8TPJ - chains C and G of the 20 polymer chains in the assembly; structure by electron microscopy, 2.10 A resolution.

== Chain C ==
Protein: Phycobilisome 7.8 kDa linker polypeptide, allophycocyanin-associated, core
Organism: Synechocystis sp. PCC 6803
UniProt: Q02925 (PYC1_SYNY4); residue numbers follow UniProt; this construct covers 1-67
Sequence (67 residues; each row starts with the number of its first residue):
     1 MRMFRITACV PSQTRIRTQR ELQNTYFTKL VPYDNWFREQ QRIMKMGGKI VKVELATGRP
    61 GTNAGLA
Ligand contacts:
  - phycocyanobilin (CYC), molecule 1: Arg-2, Phe-4, Tyr-33, Trp-36, Phe-37, Gln-40, Gln-41, Met-44
  - phycocyanobilin (CYC), molecule 2: Ser-12, Arg-17, Gln-19, Arg-20, Glu-21, Leu-22, Thr-25

== Chain G ==
Protein: Allophycocyanin beta chain
Organism: Synechocystis sp. PCC 6803
UniProt: Q01952 (APCB_SYNY3); residues 1-161 here = UniProt positions 1-161
Sequence (161 residues; row label = number of the first residue in the row):
     1 MQDAITAVIN SADVQGKYLD GAAMDKLKSY FASGELRVRA ASVISANAAT IVKEAVAKSL
    61 LYSDVTRPGG NMYTTRRYAA CIRDLDYYLR YATYAMLAGD ASILDERVLN GLKETYNSLG
   121 VPISSTVQAI QAIKEVTASL VGADAGKEMG VYLDYICSGL S
Modified positions: Asn-71 (N-methyl asparagine; MEN)
Covalently attached groups: phycocyanobilin (CYC) linked to Cys-81
Ligand contacts:
  - phycocyanobilin (CYC), molecule 1: Leu-60, Val-65, Asn-71, Met-72, Arg-76, Arg-77, Ala-80, Arg-83, Asp-84, Leu-85, Tyr-87, Tyr-88, Tyr-91, Arg-107, Val-108, Leu-112, Thr-115, Tyr-116, Leu-119, Val-121, Pro-122, Ser-125, Thr-126, Ala-129
  - phycocyanobilin (CYC), molecule 2: Leu-61, Tyr-62, Thr-66, Tyr-73, Thr-74, Thr-75, Tyr-78
Curated features (UniProtKB/Swiss-Prot):
  - binding site ((2R,3E)-phycocyanobilin): Cys-81
  - modified residue: Asn-71 (N4-methylasparagine)

== Interface between chain C and chain G ==
Pairs across the interface (23):
  Cys-9(C) with Ser-118(G), hydrogen bond
  Pro-11(C) with Leu-119(G), hydrophobic
  Ser-12(C) with Arg-76(G), hydrogen bond (backbone-side chain)
  Gln-13(C) with Arg-76(G)
  Ile-16(C) with Arg-76(G); Ala-79(G), hydrophobic; Arg-83(G)
  Arg-17(C) with Arg-83(G), hydrogen bond (backbone-side chain); Tyr-87(G)
  Thr-18(C) with Tyr-87(G), hydrogen bond (backbone-side chain); Arg-90(G)
  Gln-19(C) with Tyr-87(G), hydrogen bond (backbone-side chain)
  Arg-20(C) with Tyr-87(G); Glu-106(G); Arg-107(G), hydrogen bond (side chain-backbone); Asn-110(G)
  Leu-22(C) with Val-108(G); Asn-110(G); Gly-111(G); Thr-115(G)
  Thr-25(C) with Thr-115(G)
  Tyr-26(C) with Glu-114(G); Thr-115(G)
Other interface residues (no listed pair), chain C (13 interface residues in all): Glu-21
Other interface residues (no listed pair), chain G (17 interface residues in all): Ala-80, Tyr-91, Leu-112

== In short ==
13 residues of chain C and 17 residues of chain G are in contact; the contacts include 6 hydrogen bonds. Polar
contacts include Cys-9(C)/Ser-118(G), Ser-12(C)/Arg-76(G) and Arg-17(C)/Arg-83(G). Ligands of chain C:
phycocyanobilin. Ligands of chain G: phycocyanobilin. Covalently linked phycocyanobilin: at Cys-81(G).
Here chain C is Phycobilisome 7.8 kDa linker polypeptide, allophycocyanin-associated, core and chain G is
Allophycocyanin beta chain, both from Synechocystis sp. PCC 6803. Entry 8TPJ (Top cylinder bound to OCP from
high-resolution phycobilisome quenched by OCP (local refinement)) was determined by electron microscopy (same
publication as 8TO2).
